PDB entry 1DS8 | X-ray diffraction, 2.50 A resolution | chains M and H of the 3 polymer chains in the assembly

== Chain M ==
Molecule: Reaction center protein M chain
Source organism: Rhodobacter sphaeroides
UniProtKB: P02953 (RCEM_RHOSH); residues 1-307 here = UniProt positions 1-307
Amino-acid sequence (307 residues; row label = number of the first residue in the row):
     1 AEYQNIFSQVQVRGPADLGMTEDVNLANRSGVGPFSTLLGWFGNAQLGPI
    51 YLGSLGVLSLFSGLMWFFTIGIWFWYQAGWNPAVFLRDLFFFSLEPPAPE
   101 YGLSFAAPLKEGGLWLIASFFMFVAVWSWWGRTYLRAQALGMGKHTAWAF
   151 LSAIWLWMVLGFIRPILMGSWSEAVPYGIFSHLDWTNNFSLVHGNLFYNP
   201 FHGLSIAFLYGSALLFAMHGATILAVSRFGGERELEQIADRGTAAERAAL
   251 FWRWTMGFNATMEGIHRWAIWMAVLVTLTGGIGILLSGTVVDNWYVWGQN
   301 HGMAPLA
Not modelled in the structure: 1-2, 302-307
Construct notes: conflict Ala307 (Asn in P02953)
Metal / ion sites: bacteriochlorophyll a Mg site 1 near His182 (its only coordinating residue here); bacteriochlorophyll a Mg site 2 near His202 (its only coordinating residue here); Fe2+: His219, Glu234, His266 (shared with 2 residues of chain L)
Residues lining bound ligands:
  - bacteriochlorophyll a (BCL), molecule 1: Trp66, Val126, Phe150, Ala153, Ile154, Leu156, Trp157, Leu160, Trp185, Thr186, Asn187, Phe189, Ser190, Asn195, Leu196, Phe197, His202, Ser205, Ile206, Leu209, Tyr210, Val276, Thr277, Gly280, Gly281, Ile284
  - bacteriochlorophyll a (BCL), molecule 2: Trp157, Leu160, Val175, Ile179, His182, Leu183, Trp185, Thr186
  - bacteriochlorophyll a (BCL), molecule 3: Thr186, Phe197, Leu209, Tyr210
  - bacteriochlorophyll a (BCL), molecule 4: Phe197, Gly203, Ile206, Ala207, Tyr210, Gly211, Leu214
  - bacteriopheophytin a (BPH), molecule 1: Ser59, Leu60, Gly63, Leu64, Ala125, Val126, Trp129, Thr133, Thr146, Ala149, Phe150, Ser152, Ala153, Ala273, Val274, Thr277
  - bacteriopheophytin a (BPH), molecule 2: Tyr210, Ala213, Leu214, Ala217, Met218, Trp252, Thr255, Met256
  - ubiquinone-10 (U10), molecule 1: Ser30, Gly31, Val32, Gly33, Leu47, Gly48, Ile50
  - ubiquinone-10 (U10), molecule 2: Leu214, Leu215, Met218, His219, Thr222, Ile223, Ala245, Ala248, Ala249, Trp252, Met256, Phe258, Asn259, Ala260, Thr261, Met262, Ile265, Trp268, Met272

== Chain H ==
Molecule: Reaction center protein H chain
Source organism: Rhodobacter sphaeroides
UniProtKB: P11846 (RCEH_RHOSH); numbering as in UniProt (aligned over 1-260)
Amino-acid sequence (260 residues; row label = number of the first residue in the row):
     1 MVGVTAFQNFDLASLAIYSFWIFLAGLIYYLQTENMREGYPLENEDGTPA
    51 ANQGPFPLPKPKTFILPHGRGTLTVPGPESEDRPIALARTAVSEGFPHAP
   101 TGDPMKDGVGPASWVARRDLPELDGHGHNKIKPMKAAAGFHVSAGKNPIG
   151 LPVRGCDLEIAGKVVDIWVDIPEQMARFLEVELKDGSTRLLPMQMVKVQS
   201 NRVHVNALSSDLFAGIPTIKSPTEVTLLEEDKICGYVAGGLMYAAPKRKS
   251 VVAAMLAEYA
Not modelled in the structure: 1-10, 257-260
Construct notes: conflict Gln8 (Gly in P11846)
Metal / ion sites: Cd2+: Asp124, His126, His128
What the authors report for this chain:
  - Cd2+ coordination: His126, His128
  - conformationally variable residues (side-chain flip): His126, His128

== Chain M / chain H interface ==
Contacting residue pairs (115):
  Tyr3(M) with Gln194(H); Val196(H)
  Asn5(M) with Gln194(H)
  Gln9(M) with Gly145(H); Met193(H); Val196(H), hydrogen bond (side chain-backbone); Lys197(H); Val198(H)
  Val10(M) with Val142(H), hydrophobic; Ala144(H); Lys146(H); Pro148(H); Ala176(H), hydrophobic; Met193(H), hydrophobic
  Gln11(M) with Val142(H); Ser143(H), hydrogen bond (backbone-backbone); Ala144(H), hydrogen bond (backbone-backbone)
  Val12(M) with Met134(H), hydrophobic; Phe140(H), hydrophobic; His141(H); Ser143(H); Val169(H), hydrophobic; Gln174(H); Met175(H)
  Arg13(M) with Gly139(H); Phe140(H); His141(H), hydrogen bond (backbone-backbone); Ser143(H); Gln174(H)
  Gly14(M) with Gly139(H); Phe140(H); Gln174(H), hydrogen bond (backbone-side chain)
  Pro15(M) with Ala138(H); Phe140(H); Gln174(H), hydrogen bond (backbone-side chain)
  Asp17(M) with Pro172(H)
  Met20(M) with Gly125(H)
  Thr37(M) with Ala144(H)
  Trp41(M) with Ala144(H), hydrophobic; Gly145(H)
  Asn44(M) with Glu173(H)
  Pro200(M) with Ile17(H), hydrophobic
  Phe201(M) with Ala16(H); Ile17(H)
  Leu204(M) with Ile17(H), hydrophobic; Phe20(H), hydrophobic; Trp21(H), hydrophobic
  Phe208(M) with Phe20(H), hydrophobic
  Ser227(M) with Gln194(H)
  Arg228(M) with Gln194(H); Met195(H); Cys234(H), hydrogen bond (backbone-side chain); Leu241(H)
  Phe229(M) with Cys234(H); Ala238(H), hydrophobic
  Glu232(M) with Arg177(H), salt bridge
  Arg233(M) with Glu122(H), salt bridge; Ile131(H); Arg177(H); Leu227(H); Glu230(H), salt bridge
  Glu236(M) with Arg117(H), hydrogen bond (backbone-side chain); Glu122(H); Leu227(H)
  Gln237(M) with Arg117(H)
  Ile238(M) with Glu38(H); Phe64(H), hydrophobic
  Ala239(M) with Leu66(H), hydrophobic; Leu73(H)
  Asp240(M) with Arg117(H), hydrogen bond (backbone-side chain); Arg118(H), hydrogen bond (side chain-backbone); Leu227(H)
  Arg241(M) with Glu38(H), salt bridge; Glu79(H), salt bridge; Ser80(H); Val115(H); Arg117(H)
  Gly242(M) with Val115(H); Arg117(H); Asp231(H)
  Thr243(M) with Ser113(H); Val115(H); Asp231(H), hydrogen bond (backbone-side chain)
  Glu246(M) with Val115(H)
  Arg247(M) with Pro111(H), hydrogen bond (side chain-backbone); Ala112(H); Ser113(H), hydrogen bond (side chain-backbone); Gly235(H)
  Arg253(M) with Tyr40(H), hydrogen bond; Leu42(H)
  Phe258(M) with Gln32(H)
  Ala260(M) with Asn35(H)
  Thr261(M) with Asn35(H), hydrogen bond (backbone-side chain)
  Glu263(M) with Lys62(H), salt bridge; Phe64(H)
  Gly264(M) with Asn35(H)
  Ile265(M) with Asn35(H), hydrogen bond (backbone-side chain)
  Arg267(M) with Tyr30(H), hydrogen bond; Leu31(H); Glu34(H), salt bridge; Lys62(H)
  Trp268(M) with Leu31(H), hydrophobic; Asn35(H)
  Trp271(M) with Phe23(H), hydrophobic; Leu27(H); Leu31(H)
  Thr279(M) with Phe20(H)
  Leu286(M) with Ala13(H), hydrophobic
  Val290(M) with Leu12(H), hydrophobic
  Val291(M) with Ala13(H), hydrophobic
  Trp297(M) with Asp11(H), hydrogen bond; Ala13(H); Ser14(H)
  His301(M) with Ser14(H); Ile17(H)
Other interface residues (no listed pair), chain M (53 interface residues in all): Phe35, Asn259, Leu275, Trp294
Other interface residues (no listed pair), chain H (75 interface residues in all): Leu24, Ile28, Met36, Arg37, Glu81, Gly110, Trp114, His126, Lys130, Ile167, Pro192

== Overview ==
Chain M and chain H form an interface of 53 and 75 residues respectively, with 18 hydrogen bonds and 7 salt
bridges. Polar contacts include Glu232(M)-Arg177(H), Arg233(M)-Glu122(H) and Arg233(M)-Glu230(H). Bound to
chain M: 4 copies of bacteriochlorophyll a, bacteriopheophytin a and ubiquinone-10. The paper reports Cd2+
coordination by His126(H) and His128(H); conformational variability at His126(H) and His128(H).
Here chain M is Reaction center protein M chain and chain H is Reaction center protein H chain, both from
Rhodobacter sphaeroides. Entry 1DS8 (Photosynthetic reaction center from rhodobacter sphaeroides in the
charge-neutral dqaqb state with the proton transfer inhibitor ...) was determined by X-ray diffraction,
deposited together with 1DV3 and 1DV6.
